Entry 2CJT (X-ray diffraction, 1.44 A resolution); this record covers chains A and C.

== Chain A (and C) ==
Molecule: Unc-13 homolog A
Organism: Rattus norvegicus
Notes: fragment: c2a domain, residues 1-128; chain C of this document is another copy of the same molecule, construct and numbering; everything in this record applies to it too
UniProtKB: Q62768 (UN13A_RAT); numbering as in UniProt (aligned over 1-128)
Chain sequence (131 residues; numbered -2 to 128; the number before each row is that of its first residue; numbers below 1 keep their minus sign (Gly-2 is residue -2)):
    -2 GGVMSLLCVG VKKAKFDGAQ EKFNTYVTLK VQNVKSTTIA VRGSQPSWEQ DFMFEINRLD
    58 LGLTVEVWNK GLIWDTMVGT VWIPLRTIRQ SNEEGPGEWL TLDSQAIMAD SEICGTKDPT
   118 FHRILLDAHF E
Disordered / not traced: 102-111 (chain C: -2 to 1)
Curated features (UniProtKB/Swiss-Prot):
  - mutagenesis: Thr22 (T22I: No effect on binding to RIMS1), Tyr23 (Y23N: No effect on binding to RIMS1), Val64 (V64M: No effect on binding to RIMS1), His119 (H119R: No effect on binding to RIMS1), Ile121 (I121N: Abolishes binding to RIMS1)
From the paper describing this entry:
  - self-association interface (contacts with another copy of this molecule); pairs are residue here / residue on that copy: Tyr23-Lys32 (hydrogen bond), Lys32-Trp65 (hydrophobic contact), Lys32-Asp72 (salt bridge), Ser33-Ile70 (hydrogen bond), Val31, Lys32
  - mutagenesis - E63K: abolished binding to another copy of this molecule
  - mutagenesis - K32E (K d of 0.10 uM): increased binding to RIM2alpha 82-142
  - mutagenesis - K32E, E63K: abolished binding to homodimerization

== Interface between chain A and chain C ==
Pairs across the interface - 27 pairs, chain A then chain C:
  Tyr23(A) - Lys32(C)  hydrogen bond
  Lys27(A) - Lys27(C)
  Asn30(A) - Trp65(C)
  Asn30(A) - Thr73(C)
  Asn30(A) - Met74(C)  hydrogen bond (backbone-backbone)
  Val31(A) - Trp71(C)
  Val31(A) - Asp72(C)
  Val31(A) - Thr73(C)
  Lys32(A) - Tyr23(C)  hydrogen bond
  Lys32(A) - Trp65(C)
  Lys32(A) - Trp71(C)
  Lys32(A) - Asp72(C)  salt bridge
  Ser33(A) - Ile70(C)  hydrogen bond (side chain-backbone)
  Ser33(A) - Trp71(C)
  Glu63(A) - Lys27(C)  salt bridge
  Trp65(A) - Lys27(C)
  Trp65(A) - Asn30(C)
  Trp65(A) - Lys32(C)
  Ile70(A) - Ser33(C)  hydrogen bond (backbone-side chain)
  Trp71(A) - Val31(C)
  Trp71(A) - Lys32(C)
  Trp71(A) - Ser33(C)
  Asp72(A) - Val31(C)
  Asp72(A) - Lys32(C)  hydrogen bond (backbone-backbone)
  Thr73(A) - Asn30(C)
  Thr73(A) - Val31(C)
  Met74(A) - Asn30(C)  hydrogen bond (backbone-backbone)
Also at the interface, not in a pair above, chain A (14 interface residues in all): Leu58
Also at the interface, not in a pair above, chain C (14 interface residues in all): Ser101, Gln102

== Overview ==
Chain A and chain C each contribute 14 residues to their interface, with 7 hydrogen bonds and 2 salt bridges.
Polar pairs include Lys32(A)-Asp72(C), Glu63(A)-Lys27(C) and Tyr23(A)-Lys32(C). The paper reports that K32E
and E63K of chain A abolish binding to homodimerization; a self-association interface involving Tyr23(A),
Val31(A) and Lys32(A) among others.
Both chains are Unc-13 homolog A (Rattus norvegicus). Entry 2CJT (Structural Basis for a Munc13-1 Homodimer -
Munc13-1 - RIM Heterodimer Switch: C2-domains as Versatile Protein-Protein ...) was determined by X-ray
diffraction (same publication as 2CJS).
